Entry 2VSU (X-ray diffraction, 1.90 A resolution); this record covers chains A and C of the 6 polymer chains in the assembly.

== Chain A ==
Molecule: P-hydroxycinnamoyl CoA hydratase/lyase
Source organism: Pseudomonas fluorescens
Notes: EC 4.2.1.101
Reference sequence: O69762 (O69762_PSEFL); numbering as in UniProt (aligned over 1-276)
Amino-acid sequence (276 residues; each row starts with the number of its first residue):
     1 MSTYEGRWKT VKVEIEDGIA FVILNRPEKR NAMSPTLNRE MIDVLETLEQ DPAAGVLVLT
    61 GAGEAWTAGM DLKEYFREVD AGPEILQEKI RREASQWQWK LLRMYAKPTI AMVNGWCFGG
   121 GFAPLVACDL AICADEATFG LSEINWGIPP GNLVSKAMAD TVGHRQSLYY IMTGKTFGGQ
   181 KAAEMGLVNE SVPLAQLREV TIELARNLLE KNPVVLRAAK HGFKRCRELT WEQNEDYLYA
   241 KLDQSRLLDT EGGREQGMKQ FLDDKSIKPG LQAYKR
Unresolved in the structure: 1-3, 75-80, 251-276
Differences from the reference sequence: engineered mutation Ala123 (Ser in O69762)
Residues lining bound ligands: acetyl coenzyme A (ACO): Glu28, Lys29, Arg30, Ala32, Glu64, Ala68, Gly69, Met70, Asp71, Leu72, Lys73, Trp116, Phe118, Gly119, Gly120, Ser142, Glu143, Ile148
Curated features (UniProtKB/Swiss-Prot):
  - binding site (acetyl-CoA): Lys29, Ala68, Met70, Leu72, Gly120, Ser142, Trp146
  - binding site (vanillin): Tyr75, Gly151, Tyr239
  - mutagenesis: Glu143 (E143A: Abolishes catalytic activity), Tyr239 (Y239F: Increased KM for feruloyl-CoA but retains a significant amount of catalytic activity with a kcat 10 times less than that of the wild-type)
What the authors report for this chain:
  - binding site for acetyl coenzyme A: Arg30, Met70, Gly120, Ser142
  - catalytic residues: Met70, Gly120, Glu143
  - conformationally variable residues (order/disorder transition, side-chain flip): Arg30, Tyr75 to Asp80
  - binding site for 4-hydroxy-3-methoxybenzaldehyde: Tyr75, Glu143
  - catalytic residues: Tyr75, Arg91 (proposed by the authors, not directly observed)
  - mutagenesis - E143A: abolished catalytic activity
  - mutagenesis - Y239F: decreased catalytic activity

== Chain C ==
Molecule: P-hydroxycinnamoyl CoA hydratase/lyase
Source organism: Pseudomonas fluorescens
Notes: EC 4.2.1.101
Reference sequence: O69762 (O69762_PSEFL); the construct lacks a stretch of the UniProt sequence, so the offset changes along the chain: 1-250 = UniProt 1-250; 251-275 = UniProt 252-276
Amino-acid sequence (275 residues; numbered 1 to 275; the number before each row is that of its first residue):
     1 MSTYEGRWKT VKVEIEDGIA FVILNRPEKR NAMSPTLNRE MIDVLETLEQ DPAAGVLVLT
    61 GAGEAWTAGM DLKEYFREVD AGPEILQEKI RREASQWQWK LLRMYAKPTI AMVNGWCFGG
   121 GFAPLVACDL AICADEATFG LSEINWGIPP GNLVSKAMAD TVGHRQSLYY IMTGKTFGGQ
   181 KAAEMGLVNE SVPLAQLREV TIELARNLLE KNPVVLRAAK HGFKRCRELT WEQNEDYLYA
   241 KLDQSRLLDT GGREQGMKQF LDDKSIKPGL QAYKR
Unresolved in the structure: 1-5, 257-275
Differences from the reference sequence: engineered mutation Ala123 (Ser in O69762)
Curated features (UniProtKB/Swiss-Prot):
  - binding site (acetyl-CoA): Lys29, Ala68, Met70, Leu72, Gly120, Ser142, Trp146
  - binding site (vanillin): Tyr75, Gly151, Tyr239

== How chain A and chain C interact ==
Contacting residue pairs (72):
  Pro108(A) - Met172(C)  hydrophobic
  Leu125(A) - Arg165(C)  hydrogen bond (backbone-side chain)
  Val126(A) - Arg165(C)
  Cys128(A) - Arg165(C)  hydrogen bond (backbone-side chain)
  Asp129(A) - Arg165(C)  hydrogen bond (backbone-side chain)
  Asp129(A) - Leu168(C)
  Asp129(A) - Met172(C)
  Leu130(A) - Arg165(C)
  Leu130(A) - Leu168(C)  hydrophobic
  Leu130(A) - Tyr169(C)
  Ala131(A) - Arg165(C)
  Asp160(A) - His164(C)
  Thr161(A) - His164(C)
  Gly186(A) - Arg165(C)
  Leu187(A) - Arg165(C)  hydrogen bond (backbone-side chain)
  Val188(A) - Arg165(C)
  Asn189(A) - Arg165(C)  hydrogen bond (side chain-backbone)
  Asn189(A) - Tyr169(C)
  Leu204(A) - Tyr169(C)  hydrophobic
  Leu204(A) - Thr173(C)
  Asn207(A) - Thr173(C)
  Asn207(A) - Lys175(C)  hydrogen bond
  Leu208(A) - Met172(C)  hydrophobic
  Leu208(A) - Thr173(C)
  Lys211(A) - Ile144(C)
  Lys211(A) - Asn145(C)  hydrogen bond
  Lys211(A) - Met172(C)
  Lys211(A) - Thr173(C)  hydrogen bond (side chain-backbone)
  Val215(A) - Ile144(C)  hydrophobic
  Val215(A) - Gly147(C)
  Val215(A) - Ile148(C)
  Val215(A) - Pro149(C)
  Leu216(A) - Ile144(C)  hydrophobic
  Leu216(A) - Met172(C)  hydrophobic
  Ala218(A) - Pro149(C)  hydrophobic
  Ala219(A) - Pro149(C)
  Ala219(A) - Pro150(C)
  Ala219(A) - Ile171(C)  hydrophobic
  Lys220(A) - Leu168(C)
  Lys220(A) - Met172(C)
  Phe223(A) - Ser155(C)
  Phe223(A) - Ala159(C)
  Phe223(A) - His164(C)
  Phe223(A) - Ser167(C)
  Phe223(A) - Leu168(C)  hydrophobic
  Phe223(A) - Ile171(C)  hydrophobic
  Lys224(A) - Leu168(C)
  Cys226(A) - Ser155(C)  hydrogen bond (side chain-backbone)
  Cys226(A) - Lys156(C)  hydrogen bond (backbone-side chain)
  Cys226(A) - Ala159(C)  hydrophobic
  Arg227(A) - Lys156(C)
  Arg227(A) - Ala159(C)
  Arg227(A) - His164(C)  hydrogen bond
  Leu229(A) - Lys156(C)  hydrogen bond (backbone-side chain)
  Trp231(A) - Trp99(C)  hydrophobic
  Trp231(A) - Arg103(C)
  Trp231(A) - Leu153(C)
  Trp231(A) - Lys156(C)
  Trp231(A) - Asp160(C)  hydrogen bond
  Asn234(A) - Leu153(C)
  Asn234(A) - Lys156(C)
  Glu235(A) - Ser95(C)  hydrogen bond
  Glu235(A) - Trp99(C)
  Glu235(A) - Lys100(C)  salt bridge
  Glu235(A) - Leu153(C)
  Leu238(A) - Asn152(C)
  Tyr239(A) - Arg91(C)
  Tyr239(A) - Asn152(C)  hydrogen bond
  Leu242(A) - Arg91(C)
  Leu242(A) - Pro149(C)
  Asp243(A) - Arg91(C)  salt bridge
  Ser245(A) - Pro149(C)
Interface residues without a listed pair, chain A (38 interface residues in all): Thr230, Glu232, Lys241
Interface residues without a listed pair, chain C (34 interface residues in all): Ala123, Val126, Ala127, Gly151, Ala157, Met158, Gln166, Glu228

== Summary ==
Chain A and chain C form an interface of 38 and 34 residues respectively; the contacts include 15 hydrogen
bonds and 2 salt bridges. Polar pairs include Glu235(A)-Lys100(C), Asp243(A)-Arg91(C) and Leu125(A)-Arg165(C).
Bound to chain A: acetyl coenzyme A. From the paper: catalytic residues Met70(A), Gly120(A) and Glu143(A)
among others; E143A of chain A abolishes catalytic activity.
Here chain A is P-hydroxycinnamoyl CoA hydratase/lyase and chain C is P-hydroxycinnamoyl CoA hydratase/lyase,
both from Pseudomonas fluorescens. Entry 2VSU (A ternary complex of Hydroxycinnamoyl-CoA Hydratase-Lyase
(HCHL) with acetyl-Coenzyme A and vanillin gives insights into substrate ...) was determined by X-ray
diffraction together with 2VSS from the same study.
